Entry 6IQR (X-ray diffraction, 3.42 A resolution); this record covers chain A.

[Chain A]
Protein: Tail-specific protease
Organism: Escherichia coli (strain K12)
Notes: EC 3.4.21.102
UniProtKB: P23865 (PRC_ECOLI); numbering as in UniProt (aligned over 1-682)
Sequence (688 residues; each row starts with the number of its first residue):
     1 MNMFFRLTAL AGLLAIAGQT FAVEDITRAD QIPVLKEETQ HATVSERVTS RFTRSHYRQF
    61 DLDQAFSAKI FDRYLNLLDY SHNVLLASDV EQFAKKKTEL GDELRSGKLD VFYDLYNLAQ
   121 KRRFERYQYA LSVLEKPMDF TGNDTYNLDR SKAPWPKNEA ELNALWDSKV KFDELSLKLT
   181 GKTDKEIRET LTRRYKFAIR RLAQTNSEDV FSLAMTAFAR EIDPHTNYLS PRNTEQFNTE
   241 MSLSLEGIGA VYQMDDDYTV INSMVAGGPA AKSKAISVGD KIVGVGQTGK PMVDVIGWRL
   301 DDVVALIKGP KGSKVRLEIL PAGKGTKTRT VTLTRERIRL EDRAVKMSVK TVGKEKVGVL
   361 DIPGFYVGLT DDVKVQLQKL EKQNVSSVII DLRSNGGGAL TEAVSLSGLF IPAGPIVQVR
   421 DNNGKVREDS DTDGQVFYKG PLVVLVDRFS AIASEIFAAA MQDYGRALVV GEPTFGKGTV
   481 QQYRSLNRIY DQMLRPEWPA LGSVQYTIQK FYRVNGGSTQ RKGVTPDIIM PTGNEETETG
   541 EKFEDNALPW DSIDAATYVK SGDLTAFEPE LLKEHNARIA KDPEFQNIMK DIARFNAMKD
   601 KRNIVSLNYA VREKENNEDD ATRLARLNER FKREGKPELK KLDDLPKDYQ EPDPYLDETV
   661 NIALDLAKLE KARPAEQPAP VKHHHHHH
Disordered / not traced: 1-31, 671-688
Construct notes: engineered mutation Tyr252 (Leu in P23865), Ile452 (Ser in P23865); expression tag (683-688)
Curated features (UniProtKB/Swiss-Prot):
  - active site (Charge relay system): Asp463, Lys477
  - mutagenesis: Gly397 (G397A: Loss of activity. Perturbs protein structure), Gly398 (G398A: Loss of activity. Perturbs protein structure), Glu455 (E455A: Loss of activity. Perturbs protein structure), Asp463 (D463A: Loss of activity; D463N: Reduces activity by 90%), Thr474 (T474A: Loss of activity. Perturbs protein structure), Lys477 (K477A/H: Loss of activity. No apparent effect on protein structure; K477R: Loss of activity. Perturbs protein structure)
From the paper describing this entry:
  - contacts within the chain: Arg194-Asp294, Val278-Phe449, Asp209-Arg299, Lys327-Asp619
  - catalytic residues: Gly398, Ala453
  - conformationally variable residues (loop rearrangement, order/disorder transition): Leu245, Leu340, Gly398, Ala453, Lys477
  - mutagenesis - L245A/L340G, L252Y: abolished catalytic activity on sFtsI
  - catalytic residues: Lys477 (citing earlier work)

[In short]
UniProt lists active-site residues Asp463 and Lys477 and 6 mutagenesis sites. The paper reports catalytic
residues Gly398, Ala453 and Lys477; L245A/L340G and L252Y abolish catalytic activity on sFtsI.
Chain A is Tail-specific protease (Escherichia coli (strain K12)); the structure, Crystal structure of Prc
with S452I and L252Y mutations, was determined by X-ray diffraction (same publication as 6IQQ, 6IQS and 6IQU).
